PDB entry 7S1W | electron microscopy, 3.09 A resolution | chains H and Z of the 60 polymer chains in the assembly

[Chain H (and Z)]
Name: Capsid protein VP1
From: Adeno-associated virus
Notes: chain Z of this document is another copy of the same molecule, construct and numbering; everything in this record applies to it too
Reference sequence: Q6JC62 (Q6JC62_9VIRU); residue numbers follow UniProt; this construct covers 219-738
Amino-acid sequence (520 residues; numbered 219 to 738; the number before each row is that of its first residue):
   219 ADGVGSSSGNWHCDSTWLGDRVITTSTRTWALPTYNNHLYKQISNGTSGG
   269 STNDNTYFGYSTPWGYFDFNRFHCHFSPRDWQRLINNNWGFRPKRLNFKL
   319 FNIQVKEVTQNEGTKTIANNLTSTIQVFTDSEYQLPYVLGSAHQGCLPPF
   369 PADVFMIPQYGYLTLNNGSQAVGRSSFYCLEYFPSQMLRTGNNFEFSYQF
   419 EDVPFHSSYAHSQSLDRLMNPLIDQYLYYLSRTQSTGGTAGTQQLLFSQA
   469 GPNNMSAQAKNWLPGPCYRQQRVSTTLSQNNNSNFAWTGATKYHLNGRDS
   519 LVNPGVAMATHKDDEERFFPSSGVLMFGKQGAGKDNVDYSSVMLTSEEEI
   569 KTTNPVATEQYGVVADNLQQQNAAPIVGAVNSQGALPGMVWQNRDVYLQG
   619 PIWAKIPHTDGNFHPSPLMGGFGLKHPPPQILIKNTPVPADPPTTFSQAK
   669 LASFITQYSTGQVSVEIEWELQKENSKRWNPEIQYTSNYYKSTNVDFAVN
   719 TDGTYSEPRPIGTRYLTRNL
Differences from the reference sequence: variant Leu365 (Pro in Q6JC62), Leu406 (Arg in Q6JC62), Asp720 (Glu in Q6JC62)
Residues lining bound ligands:
  - beta-D-galactopyranose (GAL), molecule 1: Thr270, Asn273, Trp505
  - beta-D-galactopyranose (GAL), molecule 2: Asn472, Ser474, Ala475
Reported in the primary citation:
  - binding site for beta-D-galactopyranose: Asn472, Trp505
  - mutagenesis - Q589N, N590S/A592Q: unchanged binding to ADK8/9

[How chain H and chain Z interact]
Pairs across the interface - 115 pairs, chain H then chain Z:
  Asp220(H) - Ser224(Z)  hydrogen bond
  Val222(H) - Val222(Z)  hydrophobic
  Val222(H) - Gly223(Z)
  Leu257(H) - Asp720(Z)
  Tyr258(H) - Phe368(Z)  hydrophobic
  Tyr258(H) - Ala370(Z)  hydrophobic
  Tyr258(H) - Val717(Z)  hydrophobic
  Tyr258(H) - Gly721(Z)
  Lys259(H) - Thr719(Z)
  Gln260(H) - Thr711(Z)  hydrogen bond (side chain-backbone)
  Gln260(H) - Asn712(Z)
  Gln260(H) - Val717(Z)
  Gln260(H) - Asn718(Z)  hydrogen bond (backbone-backbone)
  Gln260(H) - Thr719(Z)
  Phe276(H) - Val713(Z)  hydrophobic
  Tyr278(H) - Val713(Z)
  Tyr278(H) - Ala716(Z)
  Tyr278(H) - Val717(Z)  hydrophobic
  Asn329(H) - Thr332(Z)  hydrogen bond
  Asn338(H) - Lys324(Z)
  Asn338(H) - Asn337(Z)  hydrogen bond
  Leu339(H) - Val222(Z)
  Leu339(H) - Asn337(Z)
  Thr340(H) - Val222(Z)
  Thr340(H) - Gln322(Z)  hydrogen bond (backbone-side chain)
  Thr340(H) - Asn337(Z)  hydrogen bond
  Thr340(H) - Leu339(Z)
  Thr340(H) - Thr408(Z)
  Gln344(H) - Trp229(Z)
  Asn385(H) - Lys709(Z)
  Gln388(H) - Lys709(Z)
  Gln388(H) - Ser710(Z)
  Gln388(H) - Thr711(Z)
  Ala389(H) - Lys709(Z)
  Ala389(H) - Ser710(Z)  hydrogen bond (backbone-backbone)
  Ala389(H) - Val713(Z)  hydrophobic
  Gly391(H) - Asn706(Z)
  Gly391(H) - Tyr707(Z)  hydrogen bond (backbone-backbone)
  Arg392(H) - Tyr707(Z)
  Ser393(H) - Val713(Z)
  Phe395(H) - Phe368(Z)  hydrophobic
  Phe395(H) - Ala716(Z)  hydrophobic
  Phe395(H) - Val717(Z)  hydrophobic
  Cys397(H) - Phe368(Z)  hydrophobic
  Cys397(H) - Pro369(Z)
  Glu399(H) - Trp229(Z)  hydrogen bond (backbone-side chain)
  Glu399(H) - Cys231(Z)
  Glu399(H) - Pro369(Z)
  Glu399(H) - Ala370(Z)
  Tyr400(H) - Cys231(Z)
  Tyr400(H) - Asp232(Z)
  Tyr400(H) - Ser233(Z)  hydrogen bond
  Tyr400(H) - Ser295(Z)
  Tyr400(H) - Asp298(Z)  hydrogen bond
  Phe401(H) - Trp229(Z)
  Phe401(H) - Cys231(Z)
  Pro402(H) - Trp229(Z)
  Pro402(H) - His230(Z)
  Pro402(H) - Cys231(Z)
  Pro402(H) - Asp232(Z)
  Ser403(H) - Asn228(Z)
  Ser403(H) - Trp229(Z)  hydrogen bond (backbone-backbone)
  Gln404(H) - Asn228(Z)
  Met405(H) - Ser225(Z)  hydrogen bond (backbone-side chain)
  Met405(H) - Gly227(Z)
  Met405(H) - Asn228(Z)  hydrogen bond (backbone-side chain)
  Met405(H) - Trp229(Z)
  Met405(H) - Asn320(Z)  hydrogen bond
  Met405(H) - Gln680(Z)
  Arg407(H) - Gly221(Z)
  Arg407(H) - Val222(Z)  hydrogen bond (side chain-backbone)
  Arg407(H) - Gly223(Z)
  Arg407(H) - Ser224(Z)  hydrogen bond (side chain-backbone)
  Arg407(H) - Ser225(Z)
  Arg407(H) - Asn320(Z)
  Arg407(H) - Ile321(Z)
  Arg407(H) - Thr408(Z)  hydrogen bond (side chain-backbone)
  Thr408(H) - Gly223(Z)
  Gly409(H) - Gly223(Z)  hydrogen bond (backbone-backbone)
  Asn410(H) - Gly223(Z)
  Asn410(H) - Ser224(Z)  hydrogen bond
  Asn410(H) - Ser225(Z)  hydrogen bond (side chain-backbone)
  Thr654(H) - Gln680(Z)
  Pro655(H) - Thr247(Z)
  Val656(H) - Lys324(Z)
  Pro657(H) - Ala249(Z)  hydrophobic
  Pro657(H) - Val372(Z)  hydrophobic
  Pro657(H) - Tyr676(Z)  hydrogen bond (backbone-side chain)
  Pro657(H) - Thr678(Z)
  Ala658(H) - Tyr676(Z)
  Asp659(H) - Val326(Z)
  Asp659(H) - Lys333(Z)  salt bridge
  Asp659(H) - Ile335(Z)
  Asp659(H) - Tyr676(Z)  hydrogen bond (backbone-side chain)
  Pro660(H) - Pro251(Z)  hydrophobic
  Pro660(H) - Tyr676(Z)
  Pro661(H) - Pro251(Z)
  Pro661(H) - Met374(Z)
  Thr662(H) - Tyr253(Z)
  Thr663(H) - Met374(Z)
  Phe664(H) - Gly363(Z)
  Phe664(H) - Met374(Z)
  Phe664(H) - Ile375(Z)
  Phe664(H) - Pro376(Z)  hydrophobic
  Ser665(H) - Met374(Z)
  Gln666(H) - Gln362(Z)  hydrogen bond
  Lys668(H) - Asp371(Z)  salt bridge
  Lys668(H) - Val372(Z)
  Lys668(H) - Gly721(Z)  hydrogen bond (side chain-backbone)
  Leu669(H) - Ala249(Z)  hydrophobic
  Leu669(H) - Val372(Z)  hydrogen bond (backbone-backbone)
  Leu669(H) - Phe373(Z)
  Leu669(H) - Met374(Z)  hydrophobic
  Phe672(H) - Val372(Z)  hydrophobic
  Ile673(H) - Lys324(Z)
Interface residues without a listed pair, chain H (54 interface residues in all): Glu325, Ser341, Thr342, Val390, Leu406
Interface residues without a listed pair, chain Z (62 interface residues in all): Thr252, Phe319, Ser705, Tyr708, Phe715, Thr722

[Summary]
54 residues of chain H and 62 residues of chain Z are in contact, with 27 hydrogen bonds and 2 salt bridges.
Polar pairs include Asp659(H)-Lys333(Z), Lys668(H)-Asp371(Z) and Asp220(H)-Ser224(Z). Ligands of chain H:
beta-D-galactopyranose. The paper reports a binding site for beta-D-galactopyranose at Asn472(H) and
Trp505(H); Q589N and N590S/A592Q of chain H leave binding to ADK8/9 unchanged.
Chain H and chain Z are both Capsid protein VP1 (Adeno-associated virus); the structure, The AAVrh.10-glycan
complex, was determined by electron microscopy, deposited together with 7RL1.
